Entry 9US6 (X-ray diffraction, 2.70 A resolution); this record covers chain A.

[Chain A]
Molecule: Maltohexaose-producing amylase
Organism: Klebsiella pneumoniae
Notes: EC 3.2.1.98
Reference sequence: Q9RHR1 (Q9RHR1_KLEPN); residue numbers follow UniProt; this construct covers 18-677
Amino-acid sequence (660 residues; each row starts with the number of its first residue):
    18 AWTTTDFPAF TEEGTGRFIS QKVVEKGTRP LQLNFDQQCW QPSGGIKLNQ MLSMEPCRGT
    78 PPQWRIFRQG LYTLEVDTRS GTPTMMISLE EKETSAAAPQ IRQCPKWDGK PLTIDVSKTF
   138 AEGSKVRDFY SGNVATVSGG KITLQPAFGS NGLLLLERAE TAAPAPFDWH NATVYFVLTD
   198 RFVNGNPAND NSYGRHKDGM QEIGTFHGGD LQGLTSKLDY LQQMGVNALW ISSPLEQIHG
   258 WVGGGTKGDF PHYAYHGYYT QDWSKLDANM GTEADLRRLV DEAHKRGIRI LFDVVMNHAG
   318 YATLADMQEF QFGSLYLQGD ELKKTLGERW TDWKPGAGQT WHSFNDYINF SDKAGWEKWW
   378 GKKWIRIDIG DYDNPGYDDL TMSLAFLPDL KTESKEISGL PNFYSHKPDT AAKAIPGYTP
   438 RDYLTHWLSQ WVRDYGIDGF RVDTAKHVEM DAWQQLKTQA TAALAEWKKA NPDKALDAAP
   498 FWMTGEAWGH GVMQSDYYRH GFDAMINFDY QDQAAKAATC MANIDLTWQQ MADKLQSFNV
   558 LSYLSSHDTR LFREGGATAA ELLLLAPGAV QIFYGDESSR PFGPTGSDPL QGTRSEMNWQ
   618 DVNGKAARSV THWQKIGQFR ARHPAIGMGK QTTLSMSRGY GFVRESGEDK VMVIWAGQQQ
Disordered / not traced: 109-118
Disulfides: Cys56-Cys74, Cys121-Cys537
Metal / ion sites: Ca2+ site 1: Asn201, Asn203, Asn206, Asp207, Gly225, Asp227; Ca2+ site 2: Asn314, Leu397, Asp406, His464; terbium(III) ion near Asp396 (its only coordinating residue here)

[In short]
The Ca2+ site 1 is built by Asn201, Asn203, Asn206, Asp207, Gly225 and Asp227. Asn314, Leu397, Asp406 and
His464 coordinate Ca2+ site 2.
Chain A is Maltohexaose-producing amylase (Klebsiella pneumoniae); the structure, Klebsiella pneumoniae
maltohexaose-producing alpha-amylase, terbium derivative, was determined by X-ray diffraction, deposited
together with 9US3, 9US4 and 9US5.
